4A7K - chain A; structure by X-ray diffraction, 2.00 A resolution.

== Chain A ==
Molecule: Aldos-2-ulose dehydratase
Source organism: Phanerochaete chrysosporium
Notes: EC 4.2.1.110
Reference sequence: P84193 (AUD_PHACH); aligned to UniProt positions 1-900 over residues 1-900 (the alignment contains insertions or deletions, so no single offset holds)
Amino-acid sequence (900 residues; row label = number of the first residue in the row):
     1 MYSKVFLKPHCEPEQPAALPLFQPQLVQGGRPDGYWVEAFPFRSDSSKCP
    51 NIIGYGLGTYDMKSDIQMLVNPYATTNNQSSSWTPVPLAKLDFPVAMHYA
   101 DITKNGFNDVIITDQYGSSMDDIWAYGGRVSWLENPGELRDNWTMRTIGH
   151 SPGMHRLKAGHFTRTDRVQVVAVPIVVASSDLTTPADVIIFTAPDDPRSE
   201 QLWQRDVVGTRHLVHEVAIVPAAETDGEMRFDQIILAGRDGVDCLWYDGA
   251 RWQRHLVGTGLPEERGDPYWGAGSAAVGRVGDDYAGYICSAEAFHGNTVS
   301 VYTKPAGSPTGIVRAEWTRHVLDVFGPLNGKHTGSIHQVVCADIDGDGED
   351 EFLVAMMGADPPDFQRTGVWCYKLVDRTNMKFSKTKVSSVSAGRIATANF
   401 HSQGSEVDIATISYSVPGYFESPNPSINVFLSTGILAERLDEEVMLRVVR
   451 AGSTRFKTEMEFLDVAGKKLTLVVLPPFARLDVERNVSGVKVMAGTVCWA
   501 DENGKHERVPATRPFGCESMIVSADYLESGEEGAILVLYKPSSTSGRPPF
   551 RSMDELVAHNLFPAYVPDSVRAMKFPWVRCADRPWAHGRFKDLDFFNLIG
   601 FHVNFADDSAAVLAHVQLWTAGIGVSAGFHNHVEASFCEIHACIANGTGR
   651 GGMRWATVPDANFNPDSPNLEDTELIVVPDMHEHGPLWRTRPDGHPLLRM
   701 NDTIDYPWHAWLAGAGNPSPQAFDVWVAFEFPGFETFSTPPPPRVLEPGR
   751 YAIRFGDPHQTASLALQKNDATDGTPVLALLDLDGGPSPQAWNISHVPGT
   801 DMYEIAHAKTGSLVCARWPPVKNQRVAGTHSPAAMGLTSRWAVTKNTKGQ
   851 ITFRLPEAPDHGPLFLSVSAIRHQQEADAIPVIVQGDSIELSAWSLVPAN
Disordered / not traced: 1-14, 872-877, 900
Metal / ion sites: Mg2+: Asp101, Thr103, Asn105, Phe107, Asp109; Zn2+ site 1: His215, His295, His337; Zn2+ site 2: Asp343, Asp345, Asp347, Glu349, Glu351; Zn2+ site 3: His630, His632, Glu639, His709
UniProt features mapped onto this chain:
  - active site: His155 (Proton acceptor)
  - binding site (ascopyrone M): Tyr35, Tyr116, Met120, His155, His215, His295, His337, Tyr414, Tyr419, Ala627, Glu639, His641, Trp726
  - binding site (Mg(2+)): Asp101, Thr103, Asn105, Phe107, Asp109
  - binding site (Zn(2+)): His215, His295, His337, Asp343, Asp345, Asp347, Glu349, Glu351, His630, His632, Glu639, His709
  - binding site (1,5-anhydro-D-fructose): Ala627, His630, His641, Trp726
What the authors report for this chain:
  - Zn2+ coordination: His215, His295, His337, Asp343, Asp345, Asp347, Glu349, Glu351, His630, His632, Glu639, His709
  - contacts within the chain: Asp345-Lys373 (hydrogen bond), Asp347-Lys373 (hydrogen bond)
  - Mg2+ coordination: Asp101, Thr103, Asn105, Phe107, Asp109
  - catalytic residues: Tyr35, Tyr116, His155 (proposed by the authors, not directly observed)

== In short ==
The Mg2+ site is built by Asp101, Thr103, Asn105, Phe107 and Asp109. His215, His295 and His337 form the Zn2+
site 1. Curated annotation (UniProt) lists active-site residue His155, 13 ascopyrone M-binding residues, 5
Mg2+-binding residues and 12 Zn2+-binding residues. From the paper: catalytic residues Tyr35, Tyr116 and
His155; Zn2+ coordination by His215, His295 and His337 among others.
Chain A is Aldos-2-ulose dehydratase (Phanerochaete chrysosporium); the structure, Bifunctional Aldos-2-ulose
dehydratase, was determined by X-ray diffraction together with 4A7Z from the same study.
